Entry 8YGL (electron microscopy, 2.60 A resolution); this record covers chains H and L of the 34 polymer chains in the assembly.

[Chain H]
Name: Photosynthetic reaction center subunit H
Organism: Fuscovulum blasticum DSM 2131
UniProtKB: A0A2T4J4Z7 (A0A2T4J4Z7_FUSBL); residues 1-256 here = UniProt positions 1-256
Amino-acid sequence (256 residues; row label = number of the first residue in the row):
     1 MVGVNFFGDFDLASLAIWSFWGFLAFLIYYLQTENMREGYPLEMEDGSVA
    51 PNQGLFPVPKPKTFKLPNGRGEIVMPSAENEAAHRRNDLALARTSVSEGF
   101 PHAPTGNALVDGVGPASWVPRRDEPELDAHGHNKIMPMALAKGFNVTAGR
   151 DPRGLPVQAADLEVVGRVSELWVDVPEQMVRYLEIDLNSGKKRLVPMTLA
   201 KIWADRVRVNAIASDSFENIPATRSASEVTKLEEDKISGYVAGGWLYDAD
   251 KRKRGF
Disordered / not traced: 255-256
Ligand contacts:
  - 1,2-diacyl-sn-glycero-3-phosphocholine (PC1), molecule 1: Asp-9, Phe-10, Ser-14, Ile-17, Trp-18, Trp-21
  - 1,2-diacyl-sn-glycero-3-phosphocholine (PC1), molecule 2: Leu-24, Ile-28, Gln-32, Met-36, Tyr-40, Gly-54, Leu-55, Phe-56
  - 1,2-diacyl-sn-glycero-3-phosphocholine (PC1), molecule 3: Tyr-29, Leu-55, Pro-57, Val-58, Lys-60
  - 1,2-diacyl-sn-glycero-3-phosphocholine (PC1), molecule 4: Met-44, Pro-51, Asn-52, Glu-98
  - 1,2-diacyl-sn-glycero-3-phosphocholine (PC1), molecule 5: Pro-51, Asn-52, Gln-53, Gly-54, Leu-55

[Chain L]
Name: Reaction center protein L chain
Organism: Fuscovulum blasticum DSM 2131
UniProtKB: A0A2L1K3X9 (A0A2L1K3X9_FUSBL); numbering as in UniProt (aligned over 1-282)
Amino-acid sequence (282 residues; numbered 1 to 282; the number before each row is that of its first residue):
     1 MALLSFERKYRVPGGTLVGGNLFDFWVGPFYVGFFGVTTFFFAALGTLLI
    51 LYGTAMEGVWNPQLISIEPPSVENGLAFAPLAEGGLWQLITICALGAFIS
   101 WALREVEICRKLGIGLHIPFAFSFAILAYAVLVVFRPLLMGSWGYAFPYG
   151 IWTHLDWVSNTGYTYGNFHYNPAHMLGISFFFTTALALALHGALVLSAAN
   201 PEKGQEMKTADHEDTFFRDLVGYSIGTLGIHRLGLLLALMAVFWSAVCMI
   251 ITGTIWFDQWSNWWYWWVELPWWVDIPGGVNG
Disordered / not traced: 1
Bound ions: Fe2+: His-191, His-231 (shared with 3 residues of chain M)
Ligand contacts:
  - bacteriochlorophyll a (BCL), molecule 1: Phe-98, Phe-122, Ala-125, Ile-126, Ala-128, Tyr-129, Leu-132, Trp-157, Val-158, Ser-159, Thr-161, Gly-162, Tyr-163, Asn-167, Phe-168, His-169, His-174, Gly-177, Ile-178, Phe-181, Phe-182, Val-242, Ser-245, Ala-246, Cys-248, Met-249
  - bacteriochlorophyll a (BCL), molecule 2: Tyr-129, Leu-132, Phe-147, Ile-151, Trp-152, His-154, Leu-155, Trp-157, Val-158
  - bacteriochlorophyll a (BCL), molecule 3: Val-158, Tyr-163, His-169, Phe-182
  - bacteriochlorophyll a (BCL), molecule 4: His-169, Met-175, Ile-178, Ser-179, Phe-182, Thr-183, Leu-186
  - bacteriopheophytin a (BPH), molecule 1: Thr-39, Phe-42, Ala-43, Gly-46, Ile-50, Ile-90, Cys-93, Ala-94, Ala-97, Phe-98, Trp-101, Glu-105, Ile-118, Ala-121, Phe-122, Phe-124, Ala-125, Tyr-129, Tyr-149, Gly-150, Phe-181, Ala-238, Leu-239, Val-242
  - bacteriopheophytin a (BPH), molecule 2: Phe-182, Ala-185, Leu-186, Ala-189, Leu-190, Leu-220, Val-221
  - 1,2-diacyl-sn-glycero-3-phosphocholine (PC1), molecule 1: Ala-2, Val-27, Gly-28, Phe-40
  - 1,2-diacyl-sn-glycero-3-phosphocholine (PC1), molecule 2: Thr-16, Leu-17, Val-18, Phe-35, Leu-103, Arg-110
  - 1,2-diacyl-sn-glycero-3-phosphocholine (PC1), molecule 3: Ile-50, Pro-62, Gln-63, Ile-65, Tyr-149, Ile-151, Trp-152
  - 1,2-diacyl-sn-glycero-3-phosphocholine (PC1), molecule 4: Trp-60, Asn-61, Pro-62
  - 1,2-diacyl-sn-glycero-3-phosphocholine (PC1), molecule 5: Trp-272, Trp-273, Ile-276
  - ubiquinone-10 (U10), molecule 1: Leu-22, Phe-23, Phe-34, Thr-38, Phe-42, Leu-76, Phe-78, Gln-88, Thr-91, Ile-92, Leu-95, Gly-96, Ser-100, Val-134, Trp-143
  - ubiquinone-10 (U10), molecule 2: Phe-30, Val-32, Gly-36, Val-37, Thr-39, Phe-40, Trp-101, Arg-104
  - ubiquinone-10 (U10), molecule 3: Leu-95, Ile-99, Ala-102, Leu-103, Val-106, Cys-109, Arg-110, Gly-113, Ile-114, Gly-115, Leu-116, Pro-119, Phe-120, Ser-123, Ile-126, Leu-127, Ala-130, Val-134, Phe-135
  - ubiquinone-10 (U10), molecule 4: Pro-172, Ala-173, Met-175, Leu-176, Ser-179, Trp-244, Ile-251, Ile-255, Trp-256, Trp-260, Trp-263, Trp-264
  - ubiquinone-10 (U10), molecule 5: Leu-176, Ser-179, Phe-180, Thr-183, Leu-190, His-191, Leu-194, Val-195, Ala-210, Glu-213, Asp-214, Phe-217, Ser-224, Ile-225, Gly-226, Thr-227, Ile-230, Leu-233
  - ubiquinone-10 (U10), molecule 6: Trp-264, Trp-266, Trp-267

[How chain H and chain L interact]
Contacting residue pairs - 56 pairs, chain H then chain L:
  Gly-39(H) with Leu-4(L); Ser-5(L), hydrogen bond (backbone-backbone); Phe-6(L)
  Tyr-40(H) with Leu-4(L), hydrophobic
  Leu-42(H) with Leu-3(L); Leu-4(L), hydrophobic
  Glu-43(H) with Ala-2(L), hydrogen bond (backbone-backbone); Leu-3(L), hydrogen bond (backbone-backbone); Ser-5(L)
  Glu-45(H) with Leu-3(L); Arg-8(L); Arg-11(L), salt bridge
  Lys-62(H) with Asn-200(L), hydrogen bond
  Phe-64(H) with Ala-199(L)
  Lys-65(H) with Glu-206(L); Met-207(L), hydrogen bond (backbone-backbone)
  Leu-66(H) with Glu-206(L)
  Pro-67(H) with Glu-206(L); Met-207(L)
  Glu-81(H) with Ser-5(L), hydrogen bond
  Arg-86(H) with Lys-9(L)
  Leu-89(H) with Arg-8(L)
  Leu-91(H) with Lys-9(L); Val-12(L), hydrophobic
  Gly-99(H) with Arg-11(L); Phe-25(L); Trp-26(L), hydrogen bond (backbone-backbone)
  Phe-100(H) with Phe-25(L), hydrophobic
  Pro-101(H) with Arg-11(L); Val-12(L); Pro-13(L); Asp-24(L)
  His-102(H) with Arg-8(L); Arg-11(L), hydrogen bond (backbone-backbone); Val-12(L); Pro-13(L)
  Val-113(H) with Lys-9(L)
  Gly-114(H) with Lys-9(L), hydrogen bond (backbone-backbone); Tyr-10(L); Val-12(L)
  Pro-115(H) with Val-12(L); Lys-111(L); Leu-112(L); Gly-113(L)
  Ser-117(H) with Lys-9(L); Tyr-10(L)
  Ala-129(H) with Thr-209(L); Asp-211(L); His-212(L)
  Pro-176(H) with Asp-211(L)
  Glu-177(H) with Ala-210(L); Asp-214(L); Gly-226(L); Thr-227(L)
  Leu-246(H) with Arg-110(L)
  Tyr-247(H) with Val-12(L)
Also at the interface, not in a pair above, chain H (40 interface residues in all): Pro-41, Met-44, Ala-50, Asn-52, Asn-68, Arg-85, Ala-103, Pro-104, Trp-118, Val-119, Asp-128, Met-179, Ala-242
Also at the interface, not in a pair above, chain L (31 interface residues in all): Gln-205, Leu-228

[Summary]
40 residues of chain H face 31 of chain L across their interface, with 9 hydrogen bonds and 1 salt bridge.
Among the polar pairs are Glu-45(H)/Arg-11(L), Lys-62(H)/Asn-200(L) and Glu-81(H)/Ser-5(L). 2
1,2-diacyl-sn-glycero-3-phosphocholine molecules are bound between chain H and chain L.
Chain H is Photosynthetic reaction center subunit H and chain L is Reaction center protein L chain, both from
Fuscovulum blasticum DSM 2131; the structure, Rhodobacter blasticus RC-LH1 monomer, was determined by electron
microscopy (same publication as 8YGD).
